PDB entry 8AT6 | electron microscopy, 3.70 A resolution | chains D and F of the 6 polymer chains in the assembly

Chain D:
Protein: Elongator complex protein 4
From: Saccharomyces cerevisiae
Reference sequence: Q02884 (ELP4_YEAST); residues 1-456 here = UniProt positions 1-456
Sequence (456 residues; row label = number of the first residue in the row):
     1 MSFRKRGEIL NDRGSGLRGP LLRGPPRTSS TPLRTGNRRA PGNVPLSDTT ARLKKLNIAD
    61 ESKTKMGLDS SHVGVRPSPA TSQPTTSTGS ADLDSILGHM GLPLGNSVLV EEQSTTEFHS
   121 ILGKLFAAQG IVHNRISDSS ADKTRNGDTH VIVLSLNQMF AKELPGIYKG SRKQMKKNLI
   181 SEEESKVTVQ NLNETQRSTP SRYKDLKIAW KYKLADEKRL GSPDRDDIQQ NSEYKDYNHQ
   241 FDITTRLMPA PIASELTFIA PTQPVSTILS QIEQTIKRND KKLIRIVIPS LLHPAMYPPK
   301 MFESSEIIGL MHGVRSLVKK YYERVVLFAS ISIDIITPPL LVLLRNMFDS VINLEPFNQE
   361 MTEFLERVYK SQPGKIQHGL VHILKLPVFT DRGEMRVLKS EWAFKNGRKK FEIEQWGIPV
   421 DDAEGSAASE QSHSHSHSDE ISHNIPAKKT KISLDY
Not modelled in the structure: 1-65, 172-232, 420-456
UniProt features mapped onto this chain:
  - modified residue: R13 (Omega-N-methylarginine), S222 (Phosphoserine)
What the authors report for this chain:
  - mutagenesis - Y369A/S371A, Q372A/K375A, E401A: unchanged catalytic activity

Chain F:
Protein: Elongator complex protein 6
From: Saccharomyces cerevisiae
Reference sequence: Q04868 (ELP6_YEAST); numbering as in UniProt (aligned over 1-273)
Sequence (273 residues; row label = number of the first residue in the row):
     1 MGSVQRQDLV LFSDQSVLPA HFFQDSNSHN LFFITHQSCT QPLWMINALV ETHVLGSPSS
    61 LNESSSSMLP SSTRSHAVLA SFIHEQNYFT NSLNKLKIPS NNYNVLDFLS DFIVNNIHNK
   121 PRDKILSDVL AKFSAAIQNN PTDTIVIIEQ PELLLSLVSG LTCSELNNKF ITPLLRQCKV
   181 LIIVSNSDIF NIDEYDASVH SSNLQNFYKS SFIKSMINLN LNPLKTGFAK DVTGSLHVCR
   241 GGAPIATSNT SLHVVENEYL YLNEKESTKL FYR
Not modelled in the structure: 1-2
What the authors report for this chain:
  - mutagenesis - T226A/F228A/K230A: decreased catalytic activity

Interface between chain D and chain F:
Contacting residue pairs (31):
  S266(D) - H118(F)
  E303(D) - S159(F)
  S305(D) - S156(F)
  S305(D) - L157(F)  hydrogen bond (side chain-backbone)
  S305(D) - S159(F)
  I308(D) - S156(F)
  I308(D) - L157(F)  hydrophobic
  G309(D) - L157(F)
  H312(D) - F82(F)
  H312(D) - L109(F)
  H312(D) - F112(F)
  H312(D) - I113(F)
  R315(D) - I83(F)  hydrogen bond (side chain-backbone)
  S316(D) - L109(F)
  S316(D) - S110(F)
  K319(D) - E85(F)
  P338(D) - I192(F)  hydrophobic
  L343(D) - S156(F)
  N346(D) - Q150(F)
  K385(D) - S38(F)
  T390(D) - Q41(F)
  D391(D) - Q41(F)
  D391(D) - Y88(F)  hydrogen bond
  R392(D) - N263(F)
  R392(D) - E266(F)  salt bridge
  G393(D) - Q41(F)
  G393(D) - N263(F)  hydrogen bond (backbone-side chain)
  E394(D) - N263(F)
  E394(D) - E264(F)
  M395(D) - C39(F)
  M395(D) - T233(F)
Interface residues without a listed pair, chain D (27 interface residues in all): L269, S304, G313, K320, P339, V342, M347, V397
Interface residues without a listed pair, chain F (34 interface residues in all): L43, H84, F108, D111, V114, L153, N186, D188, I189, Y195, S201, F228, K265

Overview:
The interface between chain D and chain F involves 27 residues on one side and 34 on the other, with 4
hydrogen bonds and 1 salt bridge. Among the polar pairs are R392(D)-E266(F), S305(D)-L157(F) and
R315(D)-I83(F). From the paper: T226A/F228A/K230A of chain F reduce catalytic activity; Y369A/S371A,
Q372A/K375A and E401A of chain D leave catalytic activity unchanged.
Chain D is Elongator complex protein 4 and chain F is Elongator complex protein 6, both from Saccharomyces
cerevisiae; the structure, Cryo-EM structure of yeast Elp456 subcomplex, was determined by electron microscopy
(same publication as 8ASV, 8ASW and 8AVG).
